5CCT - chain A; structure by X-ray diffraction, 2.40 A resolution.

[Chain A]
Molecule: DUTPase
From: Staphylococcus phage 80alpha
UniProtKB: A4ZF98 (A4ZF98_9CAUD); residues 1-170 here = UniProt positions 1-170
Chain sequence (170 residues; numbered 1 to 170; the number before each row is that of its first residue):
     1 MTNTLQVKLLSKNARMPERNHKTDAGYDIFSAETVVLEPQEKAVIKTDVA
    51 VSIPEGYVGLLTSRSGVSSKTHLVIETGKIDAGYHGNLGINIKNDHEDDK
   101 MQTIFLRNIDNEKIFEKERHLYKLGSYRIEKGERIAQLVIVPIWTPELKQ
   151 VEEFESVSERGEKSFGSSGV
Not modelled in the structure: 1
Differences from the reference sequence: engineered mutation Ser-164 (Gly in A4ZF98)
Reported in the primary citation:
  - mutagenesis - F165A: abolished catalytic activity on dUTP
  - mutagenesis - F165A: abolished signaling in response to SaPI derepression
  - mutagenesis - D81A, F165A: decreased binding to Stl
  - mutagenesis - Y84I: abolished binding to Stl
  - mutagenesis - D81A/D110C/S168C: increased binding to Stl
  - mutagenesis - D81A: abolished binding to dUTP analogue

[In short]
From the paper: D81A and F165A reduce binding to Stl; F165A abolishes catalytic activity on dUTP.
Chain A is DUTPase (Staphylococcus phage 80alpha); the structure, Staphylococcus bacteriophage 80alpha dUTPase
G164S mutant with dUpNHpp, was determined by X-ray diffraction (same publication as 5CCO).
